Entry 5CA7 (X-ray diffraction, 2.52 A resolution); this record covers chains B and T of the 3 polymer chains in the assembly.

# Chain B
Protein: DNA polymerase lambda
From: Homo sapiens
Notes: EC 2.7.7.7
UniProtKB: Q9UGP5 (DPOLL_HUMAN); numbering as in UniProt (aligned over 242-575)
Amino-acid sequence (334 residues; row label = number of the first residue in the row):
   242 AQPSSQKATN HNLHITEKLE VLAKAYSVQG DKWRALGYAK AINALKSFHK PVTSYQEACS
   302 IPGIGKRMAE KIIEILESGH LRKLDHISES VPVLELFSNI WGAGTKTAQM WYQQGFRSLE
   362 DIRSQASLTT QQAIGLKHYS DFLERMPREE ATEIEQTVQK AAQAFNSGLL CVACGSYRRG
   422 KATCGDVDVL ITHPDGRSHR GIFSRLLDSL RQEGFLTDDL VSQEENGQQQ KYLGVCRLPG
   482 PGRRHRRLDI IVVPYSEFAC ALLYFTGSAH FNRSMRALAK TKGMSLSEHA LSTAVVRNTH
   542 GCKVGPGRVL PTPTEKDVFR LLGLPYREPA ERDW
Disordered / not traced: 242-328

# Chain T
Molecule: 6-nt DNA strand
Sequence (6 nucleotides; each row starts with the number of its first residue):
     6 GTACTG

# How chain B and chain T interact
Contacting residue pairs (18):
  Thr-370(B) with DG11(T), phosphate contact
  Gln-372(B) with DG11(T), phosphate contact
  Val-462(B) with DT10(T), sugar contact
  Ser-463(B) with DT10(T), sugar contact
  Gln-464(B) with DC9(T), sugar contact; DT10(T), sugar contact
  Glu-466(B) with DT10(T), phosphate contact
  Asn-467(B) with DC9(T), sugar contact
  Arg-514(B) with DG6(T), hydrogen bond to the base
  Arg-517(B) with DG6(T), sugar contact; DT7(T), hydrogen bond to the sugar
  Ala-518(B) with DG6(T), phosphate contact
  Lys-521(B) with DG6(T), salt bridge to the phosphate
  Leu-527(B) with DT7(T), sugar contact
  Ser-528(B) with DT7(T), phosphate contact; DA8(T), phosphate contact
  Glu-529(B) with DA8(T), sugar contact
  Arg-538(B) with DT7(T), salt bridge to the phosphate
Interface residues without a listed pair, chain B (18 interface residues in all): Glu-465, Tyr-505, Asn-513

# Summary
The interface between chain B and chain T involves 18 residues on one side and 6 on the other; the contacts
include 2 hydrogen bonds and 2 salt bridges. Among the polar pairs are Arg-514(B)/DG6(T), Arg-517(B)/DT7(T)
and Lys-521(B)/DG6(T).
Here chain B is DNA polymerase lambda (Homo sapiens) and chain T is a 6-nt DNA strand. Entry 5CA7 (Human DNA
polymerase lambda- MgdGTP binary and complex with 6 paired DNA) was determined by X-ray diffraction (same
publication as 4XQ8, 4XRH, 5CHG, 5CJ7, 5CR0, 5CWR, 5DDM and 5DKW).
